Entry 5FGG (X-ray diffraction, 2.70 A resolution); this record covers chains A and G of the 28 polymer chains in the assembly.

[Chain A]
Protein: Proteasome subunit alpha type-2
From: Saccharomyces cerevisiae (strain ATCC 204508 / S288c)
Notes: EC 3.4.25.1
UniProtKB: P23639 (PSA2_YEAST); residues 1-250 here = UniProt positions 1-250
Chain sequence (250 residues; row label = number of the first residue in the row):
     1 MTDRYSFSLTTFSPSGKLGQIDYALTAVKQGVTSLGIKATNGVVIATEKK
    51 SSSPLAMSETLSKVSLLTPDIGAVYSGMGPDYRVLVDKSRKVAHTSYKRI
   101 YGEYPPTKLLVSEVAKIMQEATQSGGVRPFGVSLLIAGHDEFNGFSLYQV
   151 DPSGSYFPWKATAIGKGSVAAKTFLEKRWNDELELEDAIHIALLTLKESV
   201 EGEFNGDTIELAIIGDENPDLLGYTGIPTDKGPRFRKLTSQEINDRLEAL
UniProt features mapped onto this chain:
  - cross-link: Lys108 (Glycyl lysine isopeptide (Lys-Gly) (interchain with G-Cter in ubiquitin))

[Chain G]
Protein: Proteasome subunit alpha type-1
From: Saccharomyces cerevisiae (strain ATCC 204508 / S288c)
Notes: EC 3.4.25.1
UniProtKB: P21243 (PSA1_YEAST); residues -8 to 243 here correspond to UniProt positions 1-252 (UniProt number = residue number + 9)
Chain sequence (252 residues; numbered -8 to 243; the number before each row is that of its first residue; numbers below 1 keep their minus sign (Met-8 is residue -8)):
    -8 MSGAAAASAAGYDRHITIFSPEGRLYQVEYAFKATNQTNINSLAVRGKDC
    42 TVVISQKKVPDKLLDPTTVSYIFCISRTIGMVVNGPIPDARNAALRAKAE
    92 AAEFRYKYGYDMPCDVLAKRMANLSQIYTQRAYMRPLGVILTFVSVDEEL
   142 GPSIYKTDPAGYYVGYKATATGPKQQEITTNLENHFKKSKIDHINEESWE
   192 KVVEFAITHMIDALGTEFSKNDLEVGVATKDKFFTLSAENIEERLVAIAE
   242 QD
Not modelled in the structure: -8 to 1, 243

[Interface between chain A and chain G]
Contacting residue pairs (62):
  Asp3(A) - Tyr124(G)
  Tyr5(A) - Ile7(G)
  Tyr5(A) - Ala123(G)  hydrophobic
  Tyr5(A) - Tyr124(G)  hydrophobic
  Leu9(A) - Ile9(G)  hydrophobic
  Leu9(A) - Ala123(G)  hydrophobic
  Gln20(A) - Ile9(G)
  Gln20(A) - Phe10(G)  hydrogen bond (side chain-backbone)
  Tyr23(A) - Phe10(G)  hydrophobic
  Tyr23(A) - Ser11(G)
  Tyr23(A) - Pro12(G)  hydrophobic
  Tyr23(A) - Gly14(G)
  Ala24(A) - Phe10(G)  hydrophobic
  Thr26(A) - Glu13(G)
  Ala27(A) - Gly14(G)
  Ser52(A) - Tyr153(G)  hydrogen bond
  Pro54(A) - Lys158(G)
  Pro54(A) - Glu174(G)
  Leu55(A) - Tyr157(G)
  Leu55(A) - Lys158(G)  hydrogen bond (backbone-backbone)
  Leu55(A) - Ala159(G)
  Leu55(A) - Thr170(G)
  Leu55(A) - Glu174(G)
  Leu55(A) - Phe177(G)  hydrophobic
  Ala56(A) - Gly156(G)
  Ala56(A) - Tyr157(G)  hydrophobic
  Met57(A) - Arg37(G)
  Met57(A) - Val155(G)
  Met57(A) - Gly156(G)  hydrogen bond (backbone-backbone)
  Met57(A) - Tyr157(G)
  Met57(A) - Lys158(G)
  Thr60(A) - Tyr146(G)
  Thr60(A) - Val155(G)
  Thr60(A) - Gly156(G)  hydrogen bond (side chain-backbone)
  Leu61(A) - Tyr153(G)  hydrophobic
  Met78(A) - Phe10(G)  hydrophobic
  Met78(A) - Leu16(G)  hydrophobic
  Pro80(A) - Gln117(G)
  Pro80(A) - Ala151(G)
  Pro80(A) - Gly152(G)
  Pro80(A) - Tyr153(G)
  Asp81(A) - Gln117(G)
  Arg83(A) - Ala113(G)  hydrogen bond (side chain-backbone)
  Arg83(A) - Asn114(G)  hydrogen bond
  Arg83(A) - Gly152(G)  hydrogen bond (side chain-backbone)
  Arg83(A) - Tyr154(G)
  Val84(A) - Asn114(G)
  Val84(A) - Gln117(G)
  Asp87(A) - Lys110(G)  salt bridge
  Asp87(A) - Asn114(G)  hydrogen bond
  Gly126(A) - Arg122(G)
  Gly126(A) - Ala123(G)  hydrogen bond (backbone-backbone)
  Val127(A) - Gln121(G)
  Val127(A) - Arg122(G)
  Arg128(A) - Thr8(G)
  Arg128(A) - Phe10(G)
  Arg128(A) - Leu16(G)
  Arg128(A) - Thr120(G)  hydrogen bond (side chain-backbone)
  Arg128(A) - Gln121(G)  hydrogen bond (backbone-backbone)
  Pro129(A) - Phe10(G)
  Phe130(A) - Gln121(G)
  Gly131(A) - Phe10(G)
Other interface residues (no listed pair), chain A (30 interface residues in all): Thr2, Ser53, Ala121
Other interface residues (no listed pair), chain G (33 interface residues in all): Leu173

[Overview]
The interface between chain A and chain G involves 30 residues on one side and 33 on the other; the contacts
include 12 hydrogen bonds and 1 salt bridge. Polar contacts include Asp87(A)-Lys110(G), Gln20(A)-Phe10(G) and
Ser52(A)-Tyr153(G).
Here chain A is Proteasome subunit alpha type-2 and chain G is Proteasome subunit alpha type-1, both from
Saccharomyces cerevisiae (strain ATCC 204508 / S288c). Entry 5FGG (Yeast 20S proteasome beta5-L(-49S)_D17N
double mutant in complex with Carfilzomib) was determined by X-ray diffraction (same publication as 5CZ4,
5CZ5, 5CZ6, 5CZ7, 5CZ8, 5CZ9 and 16 further entries).
